5VMC - chains A and D of the 6 polymer chains in the assembly; structure by X-ray diffraction, 2.15 A resolution.

== Chain A ==
Molecule: Hemagglutinin HA1
Source organism: Influenza A virus (strain A/Brevig Mission/1/1918 H1N1)
Notes: fragment: Del133
Reference sequence: Q9WFX3 (HEMA_I18A0); aligned to UniProt positions 18-343 over residues 1-326 (the alignment contains insertions or deletions, so no single offset holds)
Sequence (326 residues; numbered 1 to 326; the number before each row is that of its first residue):
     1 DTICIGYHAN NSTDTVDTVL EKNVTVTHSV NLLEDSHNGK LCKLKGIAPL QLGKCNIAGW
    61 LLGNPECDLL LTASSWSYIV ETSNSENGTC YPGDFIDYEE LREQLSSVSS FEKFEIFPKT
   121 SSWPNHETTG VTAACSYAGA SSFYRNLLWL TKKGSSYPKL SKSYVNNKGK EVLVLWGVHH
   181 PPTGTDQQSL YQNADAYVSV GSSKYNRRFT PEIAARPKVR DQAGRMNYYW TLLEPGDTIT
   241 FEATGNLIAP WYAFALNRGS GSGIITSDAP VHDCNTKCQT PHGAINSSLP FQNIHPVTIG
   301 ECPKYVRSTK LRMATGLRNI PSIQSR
Disordered / not traced: 322-326
Swiss-Prot annotation at these positions:
  - glycosylation (N-linked (GlcNAc...) asparagine): Asn10, Asn11, Asn23, Asn87
Disulfides: Cys42-Cys274, Cys55-Cys67, Cys90-Cys135, Cys278-Cys302
Covalently attached groups: N-acetylglucosamine (NAG) linked to Asn87, Asn286

== Chain D ==
Molecule: Hemagglutinin HA2
Source organism: Influenza A virus (strain A/Brevig Mission/1/1918 H1N1)
Reference sequence: Q9WFX3 (HEMA_I18A0); residues 1-185 here correspond to UniProt positions 345-529 (UniProt number = residue number + 344)
Sequence (191 residues; each row starts with the number of its first residue):
     1 GLFGAIAGFI EGGWTGMIDG WYGYHHQNEQ GSGYAADQKS TQNAIDGITN KVNSVIEKMN
    61 TQFTAVGKEF NNLERRIENL NKKVDDGFLD IWTYNAELLV LLENERTLDF HDSNVRNLYE
   121 KVKSQLKNNA KEIGNGCFEF YHKCDDACME SVRNGTYDYP KYSEESKLNR EEIDGVKLES
   181 MGVYQGALVP R
Disordered / not traced: 165-191
Construct notes: expression tag (186-191)
Swiss-Prot annotation at these positions:
  - glycosylation: Asn154 (N-linked (GlcNAc...) asparagine)
Disulfides: Cys144-Cys148

== Interface between chain A and chain D ==
Contacting residue pairs (12; chain A residue first):
  Thr18(A) - Asn50(D)  hydrogen bond (backbone-side chain)
  Val19(A) - Gly47(D)
  Val19(A) - Asn50(D)  hydrogen bond (backbone-side chain)
  Val19(A) - Lys51(D)  hydrogen bond (backbone-backbone)
  Leu20(A) - Asp46(D)
  Leu20(A) - Gly47(D)
  Leu20(A) - Asn50(D)
  Leu20(A) - Phe110(D)  hydrophobic
  Glu21(A) - Asn50(D)
  Lys22(A) - Asn50(D)
  Arg307(A) - Asn60(D)  hydrogen bond
  Arg307(A) - Gln62(D)  hydrogen bond
Other interface residues (no listed pair), chain D (9 interface residues in all): Ile48, Ser54

== In short ==
Chain A and chain D form an interface of 6 and 9 residues respectively, with 5 hydrogen bonds. Among the polar
pairs are Thr18(A)-Asn50(D), Val19(A)-Asn50(D) and Arg307(A)-Asn60(D).
Here chain A is Hemagglutinin HA1 and chain D is Hemagglutinin HA2, both from Influenza A virus (strain
A/Brevig Mission/1/1918 H1N1). Entry 5VMC (Influenza hemagglutinin H1 mutant DH1 in complex with 6'SLN) was
determined by X-ray diffraction, deposited together with 5VMF, 5VMG and 5VMJ.
